PDB entry 6YX2 | X-ray diffraction, 1.62 A resolution | chains A and C

[Chain A]
Name: SH3 and multiple ankyrin repeat domains protein 1
Organism: Homo sapiens
UniProtKB: Q9Y566 (SHAN1_HUMAN); numbering as in UniProt (aligned over 654-762)
Sequence (112 residues; each row starts with the number of its first residue):
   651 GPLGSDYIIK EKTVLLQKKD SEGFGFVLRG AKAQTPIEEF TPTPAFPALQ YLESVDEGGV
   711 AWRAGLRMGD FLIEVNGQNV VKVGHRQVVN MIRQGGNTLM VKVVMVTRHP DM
Disordered / not traced: 683-688, 760-762
Sequence notes: expression tag (651-653)
Ligand contacts: PWW (4-[[(E)-5-oxidanylidenepentanoyldiazenyl]methyl]benzoic acid): Val-677, Leu-678, Arg-679, Glu-703
Swiss-Prot annotation at these positions:
  - modified residue: Ser-671 (Phosphoserine)
What the authors report for this chain:
  - binding site for PWW: Arg-736

[Chain C]
Name: Pww-thr-arg-leu
Sequence (3 residues; row label = number of the first residue in the row):
   802 TRL
Covalently attached groups: compound PWW linked to Thr-802

[Interface between chain A and chain C]
Residue-residue contacts (15):
  Gly-673(A) / Leu-804(C)
  Phe-674(A) / Leu-804(C)  hydrogen bond (backbone-backbone)
  Gly-675(A) / Leu-804(C)  hydrogen bond (backbone-backbone)
  Phe-676(A) / Thr-802(C)
  Phe-676(A) / Arg-803(C)
  Phe-676(A) / Leu-804(C)  hydrogen bond (backbone-backbone)
  Val-677(A) / Thr-802(C)
  Val-677(A) / Arg-803(C)
  Leu-678(A) / Thr-802(C)  hydrogen bond (backbone-backbone)
  Asp-706(A) / Arg-803(C)  salt bridge
  His-735(A) / Thr-802(C)  hydrogen bond
  Val-739(A) / Thr-802(C)
  Ile-742(A) / Leu-804(C)  hydrophobic
  Arg-743(A) / Thr-802(C)
  Arg-743(A) / Leu-804(C)

[Summary]
Chain A and chain C form an interface of 11 and 3 residues respectively; the contacts include 5 hydrogen bonds
and 1 salt bridge. Polar pairs include Asp-706(A)/Arg-803(C), Gly-675(A)/Leu-804(C) and His-735(A)/Thr-802(C).
Bound to chain A: compound PWW. Covalently linked compound PWW: at Thr-802(C). The paper reports a binding
site for PWW at Arg-736(A).
Here chain A is SH3 and multiple ankyrin repeat domains protein 1 (Homo sapiens) and chain C is
Pww-thr-arg-leu. Entry 6YX2 (Crystal structure of SHANK1 PDZ in complex with a peptide-small molecule hybrid)
was determined by X-ray diffraction together with 6YWZ and 6YX1 from the same study.
